4FX4 - chains C and B of the 4 polymer chains in the assembly; structure by X-ray diffraction, 3.10 A resolution.

# Chain C
Molecule: 29-nt DNA strand
Sequence (29 nucleotides; row label = number of the first residue in the row):
     1 TACAGATTCG TGTAGCTACA CGAATCTGT
Disordered / not traced: 1-3, 27-29

# Chain B
Molecule: Probable transcriptional repressor protein
Source organism: Mycobacterium tuberculosis
UniProtKB: O53397 (O53397_MYCTU); residues 6-148 here = UniProt positions 6-148
Chain sequence (148 residues; each row starts with the number of its first residue):
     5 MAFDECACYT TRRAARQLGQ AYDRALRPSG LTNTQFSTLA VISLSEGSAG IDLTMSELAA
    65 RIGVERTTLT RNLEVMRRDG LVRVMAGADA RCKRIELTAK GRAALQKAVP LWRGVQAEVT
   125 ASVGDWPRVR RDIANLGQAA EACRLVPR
Disordered / not traced: 5-8, 50-57, 150-152
Sequence notes: expression tag (5, 149-152)
Modified residues: Mse-5 (selenomethionine); Mse-59, Mse-80, Mse-89 (selenomethionine; parent Met)
From the paper describing this entry:
  - binding site for the 29-nt DNA strand: Arg-70, Thr-71
  - binding site for the 29-nt DNA strand (chain C): Thr-72, Asn-76
  - binding site for phosphate ion: Arg-16
  - mutagenesis - C10S/C12S: decreased binding to the 29-nt DNA strand (chain C)
  - mutagenesis - C12S: decreased signaling in response to moderate concentrations of oxidants
  - self-association interface (contacts with another copy of this molecule); pairs are residue here / residue on that copy: Asn-37/Cys-12 (hydrogen bond)

# Chain C / chain B interface
Residue-residue contacts (26; chain C residue first):
  DA6(C) / Arg-95(B)  base contact
  DT7(C) / Arg-95(B)  base contact
  DT8(C) / Arg-95(B)  salt bridge to the phosphate
  DT8(C) / Cys-96(B)  phosphate contact
  DC9(C) / Thr-58(B)  phosphate contact
  DC9(C) / Mse-59(B)  hydrogen bond to the phosphate
  DC9(C) / Ser-60(B)  hydrogen bond to the phosphate
  DC9(C) / Arg-70(B)  hydrogen bond to the base
  DC9(C) / Arg-95(B)  sugar contact
  DC9(C) / Cys-96(B)  phosphate contact
  DC9(C) / Lys-97(B)  hydrogen bond to the phosphate
  DG10(C) / Mse-59(B)  phosphate contact
  DG10(C) / Arg-70(B)  hydrogen bond to the base
  DG10(C) / Thr-74(B)  hydrogen bond to the phosphate
  DG10(C) / Lys-97(B)  salt bridge to the phosphate
  DT11(C) / Thr-71(B)  base contact
  DT11(C) / Arg-75(B)  base contact
  DG12(C) / Arg-75(B)  hydrogen bond to the base
  DT13(C) / Arg-75(B)  hydrogen bond to the base
  DC16(C) / Arg-16(B)  hydrogen bond to the phosphate
  DT17(C) / Arg-16(B)  salt bridge to the phosphate
  DT17(C) / Arg-20(B)  salt bridge to the phosphate
  DA18(C) / Arg-20(B)  phosphate contact
  DA18(C) / Gln-24(B)  hydrogen bond to the phosphate
  DC19(C) / Gln-24(B)  phosphate contact
  DA20(C) / Arg-31(B)  salt bridge to the phosphate
Interface residues without a listed pair, chain B (15 interface residues in all): Arg-28

# Overview
Chain C and chain B form an interface of 13 and 15 residues respectively, with 10 hydrogen bonds and 5 salt
bridges. Polar pairs include DC9(C)/Arg-70(B), DG10(C)/Arg-70(B) and DG12(C)/Arg-75(B). From the paper: a
binding site for the 29-nt DNA strand at Arg-70(B) and Thr-71(B); C10S/C12S of chain B reduce binding to the
29-nt DNA strand (chain C).
Here chain C is a 29-nt DNA strand and chain B is Probable transcriptional repressor protein (Mycobacterium
tuberculosis). Entry 4FX4 (Crystal structure of M. tuberculosis transcriptional regulator MOSR (Rv1049) in
compex with DNA) was determined by X-ray diffraction (same publication as 4FX0).
